PDB entry 1YHB | X-ray diffraction, 2.20 A resolution | chain A

== Chain A ==
Name: Gene V protein
From: Enterobacteria phage f1
Reference sequence: P69543 (VHED_BPF1); residues 1-87 here = UniProt positions 1-87
Chain sequence (87 residues; each row starts with the number of its first residue):
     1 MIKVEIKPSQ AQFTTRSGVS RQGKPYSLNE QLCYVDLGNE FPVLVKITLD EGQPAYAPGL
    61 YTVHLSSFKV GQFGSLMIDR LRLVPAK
Sequence notes: conflict Phe41 (Tyr in P69543)
Swiss-Prot annotation at these positions:
  - site (Involved in DNA binding): Arg16, Arg21, Tyr26, Tyr34, Lys46

== Summary ==
Chain A is Gene V protein (Enterobacteria phage f1); the structure, Crystal structures of Y41H and Y41F
mutants of gene V protein from ff phage suggest possible ..., was determined by X-ray diffraction (same
publication as 1YHA).
